PDB entry 6W7W | electron microscopy, 3.90 A resolution | chains 2 and C of the 10 polymer chains in the assembly

# Chain 2
Molecule: 16S rRNA
Source organism: Escherichia coli (strain K12)
Sequence (1542 nucleotides; row label = number of the first residue in the row):
     1 AAAUUGAAGAGUUUGAUCAUGGCUCAGAUUGAACGCUGGCGGCAGGCCUA
    51 ACACAUGCAAGUCGAACGGUAACAGGAAGAAGCUUGCUUCUUUGCUGACG
   101 AGUGGCGGACGGGUGAGUAAUGUCUGGGAAACUGCCUGAUGGAGGGGGAU
   151 AACUACUGGAAACGGUAGCUAAUACCGCAUAACGUCGCAAGACCAAAGAG
   201 GGGGACCUUCGGGCCUCUUGCCAUCGGAUGUGCCCAGAUGGGAUUAGCUA
   251 GUAGGUGGGGUAACGGCUCACCUAGGCGACGAUCCCUAGCUGGUCUGAGA
   301 GGAUGACCAGCCACACUGGAACUGAGACACGGUCCAGACUCCUACGGGAG
   351 GCAGCAGUGGGGAAUAUUGCACAAUGGGCGCAAGCCUGAUGCAGCCAUGC
   401 CGCGUGUAUGAAGAAGGCCUUCGGGUUGUAAAGUACUUUCAGCGGGGAGG
   451 AAGGGAGUAAAGUUAAUACCUUUGCUCAUUGACGUUACCCGCAGAAGAAG
   501 CACCGGCUAACUCCGUGCCAGCAGCCGCGGUAAUACGGAGGGUGCAAGCG
   551 UUAAUCGGAAUUACUGGGCGUAAAGCGCACGCAGGCGGUUUGUUAAGUCA
   601 GAUGUGAAAUCCCCGGGCUCAACCUGGGAACUGCAUCUGAUACUGGCAAG
   651 CUUGAGUCUCGUAGAGGGGGGUAGAAUUCCAGGUGUAGCGGUGAAAUGCG
   701 UAGAGAUCUGGAGGAAUACCGGUGGCGAAGGCGGCCCCCUGGACGAAGAC
   751 UGACGCUCAGGUGCGAAAGCGUGGGGAGCAAACAGGAUUAGAUACCCUGG
   801 UAGUCCACGCCGUAAACGAUGUCGACUUGGAGGUUGUGCCCUUGAGGCGU
   851 GGCUUCCGGAGCUAACGCGUUAAGUCGACCGCCUGGGGAGUACGGCCGCA
   901 AGGUUAAAACUCAAAUGAAUUGACGGGGGCCCGCACAAGCGGUGGAGCAU
   951 GUGGUUUAAUUCGAUGCAACGCGAAGAACCUUACCUGGUCUUGACAUCCA
  1001 CGGAAGUUUUCAGAGAUGAGAAUGUGCCUUCGGGAACCGUGAGACAGGUG
  1051 CUGCAUGGCUGUCGUCAGCUCGUGUUGUGAAAUGUUGGGUUAAGUCCCGC
  1101 AACGAGCGCAACCCUUAUCCUUUGUUGCCAGCGGUCCGGCCGGGAACUCA
  1151 AAGGAGACUGCCAGUGAUAAACUGGAGGAAGGUGGGGAUGACGUCAAGUC
  1201 AUCAUGGCCCUUACGACCAGGGCUACACACGUGCUACAAUGGCGCAUACA
  1251 AAGAGAAGCGACCUCGCGAGAGCAAGCGGACCUCAUAAAGUGCGUCGUAG
  1301 UCCGGAUUGGAGUCUGCAACUCGACUCCAUGAAGUCGGAAUCGCUAGUAA
  1351 UCGUGGAUCAGAAUGCCACGGUGAAUACGUUCCCGGGCCUUGUACACACC
  1401 GCCCGUCACACCAUGGGAGUGGGUUGCAAAAGAAGUAGGUAGCUUAACCU
  1451 UCGGGAGGGCGCUUACCACUUUGUGAUUCAUGACUGGGGUGAAGUCGUAA
  1501 CAAGGUAACCGUAGGGGAACCUGCGGUUGGAUCACCUCCUUA
Disordered / not traced: 678-712, 784-798, 922-1542

# Chain C
Name: 30S ribosomal protein S4
Source organism: Escherichia coli (strain K12)
Reference sequence: P0A7V8 (RS4_ECOLI); numbering as in UniProt (aligned over 1-206)
Chain sequence (206 residues; each row starts with the number of its first residue):
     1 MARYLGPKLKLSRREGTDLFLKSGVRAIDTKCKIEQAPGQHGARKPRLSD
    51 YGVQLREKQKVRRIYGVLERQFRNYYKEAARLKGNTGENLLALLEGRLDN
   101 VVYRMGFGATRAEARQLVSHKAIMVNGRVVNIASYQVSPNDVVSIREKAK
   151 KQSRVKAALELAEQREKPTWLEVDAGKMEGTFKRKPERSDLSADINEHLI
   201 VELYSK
Disordered / not traced: 1

# Chain 2 / chain C interface
Pairs across the interface (99):
  A2(2) with Lys83(C), hydrogen bond to the sugar
  A3(2) with Lys83(C), salt bridge to the phosphate
  U5(2) with Ala80(C), sugar contact; Gly84(C), base contact
  A8(2) with Glu202(C), hydrogen bond to the base; Lys206(C), base contact
  A28(2) with Arg73(C), salt bridge to the phosphate
  C401(2) with Arg70(C), salt bridge to the phosphate; Asn74(C), hydrogen bond to the phosphate
  G402(2) with Gln71(C), phosphate contact; Ile132(C), phosphate contact; Ser134(C), hydrogen bond to the phosphate
  C403(2) with Gln71(C), phosphate contact; Ser134(C), hydrogen bond to the phosphate
  G404(2) with Ala2(C), base contact; Arg3(C), salt bridge to the phosphate; Arg115(C), salt bridge to the phosphate; Ser119(C), phosphate contact
  U405(2) with Ala2(C), hydrogen bond to the base; Arg3(C), salt bridge to the phosphate
  G406(2) with Leu5(C), phosphate contact; Gln116(C), hydrogen bond to the base
  U407(2) with Leu5(C), phosphate contact; Lys8(C), salt bridge to the phosphate; Thr110(C), phosphate contact; Ala112(C), sugar contact; Glu113(C), sugar contact; Gln116(C), sugar contact
  A408(2) with Lys8(C), phosphate contact; Ser23(C), phosphate contact; Thr110(C), phosphate contact
  U409(2) with Lys22(C), salt bridge to the phosphate; Ser23(C), phosphate contact; Lys31(C), salt bridge to the phosphate
  G410(2) with Arg26(C), salt bridge to the phosphate; Lys31(C), salt bridge to the phosphate
  A411(2) with Arg26(C), salt bridge to the phosphate
  G413(2) with Lys31(C), hydrogen bond to the base
  U426(2) with Lys33(C), salt bridge to the phosphate; Gly39(C), sugar contact
  U427(2) with Arg13(C), salt bridge to the phosphate; Gly39(C), phosphate contact
  G428(2) with Pro7(C), phosphate contact
  U429(2) with Leu9(C), sugar contact; Lys22(C), hydrogen bond to the sugar; Lys31(C), phosphate contact; Cys32(C), hydrogen bond to the phosphate
  A430(2) with Pro7(C), phosphate contact; Lys8(C), hydrogen bond to the phosphate; Leu9(C), hydrogen bond to the phosphate
  C436(2) with Arg154(C), hydrogen bond to the sugar
  U437(2) with His120(C), sugar contact; Gln152(C), sugar contact; Arg154(C), hydrogen bond to the sugar
  U438(2) with His120(C), sugar contact
  U439(2) with Ser119(C), hydrogen bond to the sugar; His120(C), hydrogen bond to the sugar; Asn131(C), hydrogen bond to the sugar
  C440(2) with Lys121(C), salt bridge to the phosphate
  C489(2) with Lys121(C), salt bridge to the phosphate
  G491(2) with Lys148(C), salt bridge to the phosphate
  A495(2) with Gln116(C), base contact
  A499(2) with Ala2(C), base contact
  U508(2) with Tyr51(C), sugar contact
  A509(2) with Tyr51(C), phosphate contact; Gly52(C), sugar contact; Leu55(C), sugar contact
  A510(2) with Arg14(C), sugar contact
  C511(2) with His41(C), phosphate contact
  U512(2) with Gln40(C), sugar contact; His41(C), salt bridge to the phosphate
  G540(2) with Gln40(C), base contact
  G541(2) with Gly39(C), sugar contact; Gln40(C), sugar contact
  G542(2) with Lys10(C), salt bridge to the phosphate; Gly39(C), sugar contact
  U543(2) with Lys10(C), salt bridge to the phosphate; Arg14(C), phosphate contact; Arg56(C), hydrogen bond to the phosphate
  G544(2) with Arg56(C), salt bridge to the phosphate; Gln59(C), phosphate contact; Arg63(C), salt bridge to the phosphate
  C545(2) with Lys58(C), salt bridge to the phosphate; Gln59(C), hydrogen bond to the phosphate; Arg62(C), salt bridge to the phosphate; Glu69(C), sugar contact
  A546(2) with Arg62(C), salt bridge to the phosphate; Leu68(C), phosphate contact; Glu69(C), hydrogen bond to the phosphate; Arg70(C), hydrogen bond to the phosphate
  A547(2) with Ala2(C), phosphate contact; Leu68(C), phosphate contact
  C613(2) with Arg81(C), salt bridge to the phosphate
  U619(2) with Val129(C), base contact; Val130(C), base contact; Asn131(C), hydrogen bond to the base; Ile132(C), base contact
  C620(2) with Ile132(C), base contact; Tyr135(C), sugar contact
Other interface residues (no listed pair), chain 2 (51 interface residues in all): C419, G425, C490, C614
Other interface residues (no listed pair), chain C (61 interface residues in all): Gly24, Val25, Ala133, Arg146, Leu203, Ser205

# Overview
51 residues of chain 2 face 61 of chain C across their interface, with 22 hydrogen bonds and 26 salt bridges.
Among the polar pairs are A8(2)-Glu202(C), U405(2)-Ala2(C) and G406(2)-Gln116(C).
Chain 2 is 16S rRNA and chain C is 30S ribosomal protein S4, both from Escherichia coli (strain K12); the
structure, 30S-Inactive-low-Mg2+ Class B, was determined by electron microscopy together with 6W6K, 6W77, 6W7M
and 6W7N from the same study.
